PDB entry 5EON | X-ray diffraction, 1.70 A resolution | chains A and C of the 3 polymer chains in the assembly

# Chain A (and C)
Protein: ACC-Hex
Notes: chain C of this document is another copy of the same molecule, construct and numbering; everything in this record applies to it too
Sequence (31 residues; numbered 1 to 31; the number before each row is that of its first residue):
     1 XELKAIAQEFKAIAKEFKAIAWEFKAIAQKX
Modified residues: ACE (acetyl group) at position 1; NH2 (amino group) at position 31

# Interface between chain A and chain C
Pairs across the interface (35; chain A residue first):
  ACE_1(A) / Glu-23(C)
  ACE_1(A) / Ala-26(C)
  ACE_1(A) / Ile-27(C)
  Glu-2(A) / Glu-23(C)  hydrogen bond (backbone-side chain)
  Ala-5(A) / Glu-23(C)
  Ile-6(A) / Glu-23(C)
  Ile-6(A) / Phe-24(C)  hydrophobic
  Ile-6(A) / Ile-27(C)  hydrophobic
  Glu-9(A) / Glu-16(C)
  Glu-9(A) / Ala-19(C)
  Glu-9(A) / Ile-20(C)  hydrogen bond (side chain-backbone)
  Glu-9(A) / Glu-23(C)
  Phe-10(A) / Phe-17(C)  hydrophobic
  Phe-10(A) / Ile-20(C)  hydrophobic
  Ala-12(A) / Glu-16(C)
  Ile-13(A) / Glu-16(C)
  Ile-13(A) / Phe-17(C)  hydrophobic
  Ile-13(A) / Ile-20(C)  hydrophobic
  Glu-16(A) / Glu-9(C)
  Glu-16(A) / Ala-12(C)
  Glu-16(A) / Ile-13(C)
  Phe-17(A) / Ile-13(C)  hydrophobic
  Ala-19(A) / Glu-9(C)
  Ile-20(A) / Glu-9(C)  hydrogen bond (backbone-side chain)
  Ile-20(A) / Phe-10(C)  hydrophobic
  Ile-20(A) / Ile-13(C)  hydrophobic
  Glu-23(A) / ACE_1(C)
  Glu-23(A) / Glu-2(C)  hydrogen bond (side chain-backbone)
  Glu-23(A) / Ala-5(C)
  Glu-23(A) / Ile-6(C)
  Phe-24(A) / Ile-6(C)  hydrophobic
  Ala-26(A) / ACE_1(C)
  Ile-27(A) / ACE_1(C)
  Ile-27(A) / Leu-3(C)  hydrophobic
  Ile-27(A) / Ile-6(C)  hydrophobic
Also at the interface, not in a pair above, chain A (17 interface residues in all): Leu-3
Also at the interface, not in a pair above, chain C (18 interface residues in all): Lys-30

# Overview
17 residues of chain A and 18 residues of chain C are in contact; the contacts include 4 hydrogen bonds. Among
the polar pairs are Glu-2(A)/Glu-23(C) and Glu-9(A)/Ile-20(C).
Both chains are ACC-Hex. Entry 5EON (Crystal structure of a de novo antiparallel coiled-coil hexamer -
ACC-Hex) was determined by X-ray diffraction, deposited together with 5EOJ.
